Entry 4DWI (X-ray diffraction, 1.85 A resolution); this record covers chains A and C of the 3 polymer chains in the assembly.

[Chain A]
Name: DNA polymerase
Source organism: Geobacillus stearothermophilus
Notes: EC 2.7.7.7
UniProtKB: D9N168 (D9N168_GEOSE); residues 298-876 here correspond to UniProt positions 1-579 (UniProt number = residue number - 297)
Sequence (581 residues; each row starts with the number of its first residue):
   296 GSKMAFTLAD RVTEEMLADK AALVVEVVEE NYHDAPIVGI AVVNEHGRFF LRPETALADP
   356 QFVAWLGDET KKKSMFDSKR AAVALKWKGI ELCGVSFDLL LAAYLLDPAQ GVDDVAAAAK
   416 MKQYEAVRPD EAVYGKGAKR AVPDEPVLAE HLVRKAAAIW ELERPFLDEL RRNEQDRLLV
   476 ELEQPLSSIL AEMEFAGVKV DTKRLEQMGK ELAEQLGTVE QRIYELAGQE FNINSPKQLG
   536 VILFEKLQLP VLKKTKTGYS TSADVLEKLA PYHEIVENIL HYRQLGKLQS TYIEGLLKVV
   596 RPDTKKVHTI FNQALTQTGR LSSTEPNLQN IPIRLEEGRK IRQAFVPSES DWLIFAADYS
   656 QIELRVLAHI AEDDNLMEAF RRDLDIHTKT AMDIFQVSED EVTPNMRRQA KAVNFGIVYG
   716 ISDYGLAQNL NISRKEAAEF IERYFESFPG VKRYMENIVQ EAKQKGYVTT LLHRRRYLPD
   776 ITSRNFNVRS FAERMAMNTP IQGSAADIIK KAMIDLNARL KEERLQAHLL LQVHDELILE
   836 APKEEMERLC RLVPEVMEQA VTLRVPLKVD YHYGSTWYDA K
Differences from the reference sequence: expression tag (296-297); engineered mutation Asp598 (Ala301 in D9N168), Val713 (Pro416 in D9N168)

[Chain C]
Molecule: 10-nt DNA strand
Sequence (10 nucleotides; each row starts with the number of its first residue):
     1 ACTGGATCCA
Not modelled in the structure: 1
Ion coordination: Ca2+: DC2 (together with 9-methylguanine)

[How chain A and chain C interact]
Contacting residue pairs (28):
  Thr550(A) - DG5(C)  phosphate contact
  Thr550(A) - DA6(C)  phosphate contact
  Lys551(A) - DG5(C)  phosphate contact
  Ser555(A) - DA6(C)  phosphate contact
  Thr556(A) - DA6(C)  hydrogen bond to the phosphate
  Ser557(A) - DA6(C)  phosphate contact
  Ser557(A) - DT7(C)  phosphate contact
  Ala558(A) - DT7(C)  hydrogen bond to the phosphate
  Arg578(A) - DA6(C)  hydrogen bond to the phosphate
  Arg578(A) - DT7(C)  salt bridge to the phosphate
  Lys582(A) - DT7(C)  hydrogen bond to the base
  Lys582(A) - DC8(C)  sugar contact
  Tyr587(A) - DC8(C)  hydrogen bond to the sugar
  Arg615(A) - DA10(C)  hydrogen bond to the base
  Gln624(A) - DC9(C)  sugar contact
  Asn625(A) - DC8(C)  hydrogen bond to the base
  Asn625(A) - DC9(C)  sugar contact
  Ile626(A) - DC9(C)  sugar contact
  Pro627(A) - DC8(C)  phosphate contact
  Pro627(A) - DC9(C)  phosphate contact
  Ile628(A) - DC9(C)  hydrogen bond to the phosphate
  Ile628(A) - DA10(C)  phosphate contact
  Arg629(A) - DC9(C)  salt bridge to the phosphate
  Arg629(A) - DA10(C)  salt bridge to the phosphate
  Tyr714(A) - DA10(C)  base contact
  Val828(A) - DA10(C)  phosphate contact
  His829(A) - DA10(C)  sugar contact
  Asp830(A) - DA10(C)  phosphate contact
Also at the interface, not in a pair above, chain A (23 interface residues in all): Tyr554, Gln579, Arg637

[Overview]
23 residues of chain A and 6 residues of chain C are in contact, with 8 hydrogen bonds and 3 salt bridges.
Among the polar pairs are Lys582(A)-DT7(C), Arg615(A)-DA10(C) and Asn625(A)-DC8(C).
Chain A is DNA polymerase (Geobacillus stearothermophilus) and chain C is a 10-nt DNA strand; the structure,
Crystal structure of fragment DNA polymerase I from Bacillus stearothermophilus with self complementary DNA,
Se-dGTP and ..., was determined by X-ray diffraction.
